7PF4 - chains K and I of the 10 polymer chains in the assembly; structure by electron microscopy, 4.00 A resolution.

# Chain K
Molecule: Histone H3.2
Source organism: Homo sapiens
UniProtKB: Q71DI3 (H32_HUMAN); residues 0-135 here correspond to UniProt positions 1-136 (UniProt number = residue number + 1)
Amino-acid sequence (136 residues; each row starts with the number of its first residue; numbering starts at 0):
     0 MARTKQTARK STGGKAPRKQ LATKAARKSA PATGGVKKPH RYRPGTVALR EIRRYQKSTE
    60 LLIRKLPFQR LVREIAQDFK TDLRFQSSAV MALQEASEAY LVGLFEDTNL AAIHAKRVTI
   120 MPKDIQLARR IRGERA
Disordered / not traced: 0-36, 134-135
Sequence notes: engineered mutation Ala110 (Cys111 in Q71DI3)
UniProt features mapped onto this chain:
  - modified residue: Arg2 (Asymmetric dimethylarginine), Thr3 (Phosphothreonine), Lys4 (Allysine), Gln5 (5-glutamyl dopamine), Thr6 (Phosphothreonine), Arg8 (Citrulline), Lys9 (N6,N6,N6-trimethyllysine), Ser10 (ADP-ribosylserine), Thr11 (Phosphothreonine), Lys14 (N6-(2-hydroxyisobutyryl)lysine), Arg17 (Asymmetric dimethylarginine), Lys18 (N6-(2-hydroxyisobutyryl)lysine), Lys23 (N6-(2-hydroxyisobutyryl)lysine), Arg26 (Citrulline), Lys27 (N6,N6,N6-trimethyllysine), Ser28 (ADP-ribosylserine), Lys36 (N6,N6,N6-trimethyllysine), Lys37 (N6-methyllysine), Tyr41 (Phosphotyrosine), Lys56 (N6,N6,N6-trimethyllysine) and 8 more in UniProt
  - lipidation: Lys18 (N6-decanoyllysine)

# Chain I
Molecule: 167-nt DNA strand
Source organism: synthetic construct
Sequence (167 nucleotides; each row starts with the number of its first residue):
   385 CACTGGCCGC CTGGAGAATC CCGGTGCCGA GGCCGCTCAA TTGGTCGTAG ACAGCTCTAG
   445 CACCGCTTAA ACGCACGTAC GCGCTGTCCC CCGCGTTTTA ACCGCCAAGG GGATTACTCC
   505 CTAGTCTCCA GGCACGTGTC AGATATATAC ATCCTGTCAT GTAAGTA

# How chain K and chain I interact
Contacting residue pairs (26):
  Lys37(K) with DG540(I), salt bridge to the phosphate
  Arg40(K) with DC538(I), sugar contact
  Tyr41(K) with DC537(I), phosphate contact; DC538(I), phosphate contact
  Arg42(K) with DA463(I), salt bridge to the phosphate; DC538(I), hydrogen bond to the phosphate
  Pro43(K) with DT462(I), phosphate contact; DA463(I), phosphate contact
  Thr45(K) with DC537(I), phosphate contact; DC538(I), hydrogen bond to the phosphate
  Arg63(K) with DA454(I), hydrogen bond to the phosphate; DA455(I), salt bridge to the phosphate
  Arg72(K) with DC445(I), salt bridge to the phosphate
  Arg83(K) with DC445(I), hydrogen bond to the sugar
  Phe84(K) with DG444(I), sugar contact; DC445(I), hydrogen bond to the phosphate
  Gln85(K) with DG444(I), phosphate contact
  Ser86(K) with DG444(I), phosphate contact
  Arg116(K) with DG465(I), phosphate contact; DC466(I), salt bridge to the phosphate
  Val117(K) with DC464(I), phosphate contact; DG465(I), hydrogen bond to the phosphate
  Thr118(K) with DC464(I), hydrogen bond to the phosphate; DG465(I), hydrogen bond to the phosphate
  Met120(K) with DG465(I), phosphate contact; DC466(I), phosphate contact
Interface residues without a listed pair, chain K (18 interface residues in all): Gln68, Lys122
Interface residues without a listed pair, chain I (14 interface residues in all): DC460, DT539

# Overview
The interface between chain K and chain I involves 18 residues on one side and 14 on the other, with 8
hydrogen bonds and 5 salt bridges. Among the polar pairs are Arg83(K)-DC445(I), Arg42(K)-DC538(I) and
Thr45(K)-DC538(I).
Chain K is Histone H3.2 (Homo sapiens) and chain I is a 167-nt DNA strand (synthetic construct); the
structure, Nucleosome 3 of the 4x187 nucleosome array containing H1, was determined by electron microscopy
together with 7PET, 7PEU, 7PEV, 7PEW, 7PEX, 7PEY and 16 further entries from the same study.
